4PBD - chain A; structure by X-ray diffraction, 1.68 A resolution.

[Chain A]
Name: Protein SHQ1 homolog
Source organism: Homo sapiens
Notes: fragment: CS domain
Reference sequence: Q6PI26 (SHQ1_HUMAN); numbering as in UniProt (aligned over 1-96)
Chain sequence (110 residues; each row starts with the number of its first residue; numbers below 1 keep their minus sign (Mse-13 is residue -13)):
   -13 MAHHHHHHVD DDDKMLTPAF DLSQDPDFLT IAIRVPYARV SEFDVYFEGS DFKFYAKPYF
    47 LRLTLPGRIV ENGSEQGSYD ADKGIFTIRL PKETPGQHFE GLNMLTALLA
Disordered / not traced: -13, -5 to -1, 95-96
Differences from the reference sequence: expression tag (-13 to 0)
Modified positions: Mse-13 (selenomethionine); Mse1 (selenomethionine; parent Met); Mse90 (selenomethionine; parent Met)
Reported in the primary citation:
  - mutagenesis - P22S: decreased stability
  - mutagenesis - P22S: unchanged binding to Dys2S and Dys2L peptides

[Summary]
The paper reports that P22S reduces stability; P22S leaves binding to Dys2S and Dys2L peptides unchanged.
Chain A is Protein SHQ1 homolog (Homo sapiens); the structure, Crystal structure of the N-terminal CS domain
of human Shq1, was determined by X-ray diffraction together with 4PCK from the same study.
